PDB entry 6AM0 | X-ray diffraction, 2.84 A resolution | chains A and D of the 8 polymer chains in the assembly

# Chain A
Name: KLLA0F23980p
Organism: Kluyveromyces lactis (strain ATCC 8585 / CBS 2359 / DSM 70799 / NBRC 1267 / NRRL Y-1140 / WM37)
UniProt: Q6CIU1 (Q6CIU1_KLULA); residue numbers follow UniProt; this construct covers 1-275
Amino-acid sequence (275 residues; numbered 1 to 275; the number before each row is that of its first residue):
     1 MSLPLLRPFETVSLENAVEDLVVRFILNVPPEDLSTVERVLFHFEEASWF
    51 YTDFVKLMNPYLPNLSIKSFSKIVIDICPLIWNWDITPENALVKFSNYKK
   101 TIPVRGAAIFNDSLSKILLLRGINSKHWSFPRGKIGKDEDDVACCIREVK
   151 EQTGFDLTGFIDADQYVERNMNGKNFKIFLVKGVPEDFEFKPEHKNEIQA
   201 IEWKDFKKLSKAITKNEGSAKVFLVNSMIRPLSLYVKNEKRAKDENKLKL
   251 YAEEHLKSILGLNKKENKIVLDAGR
Not modelled in the structure: 1, 218-219, 264-275
Differences from the reference sequence: engineered mutation Gln152 (Glu in Q6CIU1)
Metal / ion sites: Mg2+ near Glu148 (its only coordinating residue here)
Ligand contacts: 6VQ ([[(2R,3S,4R,5R)-5-(2-azanyl-7-methyl-6-oxidanylidene-3H-purin-7-ium-9-yl)-3,4-bis(oxidanyl)oxolan-2-yl]methoxy-sulfanyl-phosphoryl] [[[(2R,3S,4R,5R)-5-(2-azanyl-7-methyl-6-oxidanylidene-3H-purin-7-ium-9-yl)-3,4-bis(oxidanyl)oxolan-2-yl]methoxy-sulfanyl-phosphoryl]oxy-oxidanyl-phosphoryl] hydrogen phosphate): Trp49, Thr52, Asp53, Lys99, Val104, Lys126, His127, Arg132, Lys134, Lys174, Phe176, His194, Lys195, Asn196, Glu197, Phe223
From the paper describing this entry:
  - mutagenesis - R39A, I102G: abolished catalytic activity with KLLA0A01474p
  - binding site for 6VQ: Trp49, Lys99, Arg132, Lys134, Phe223
  - catalytic residues: Lys134 (proposed by the authors, not directly observed)
  - Mg2+ coordination: Glu148
  - specificity-determining residues: Phe223
  - conformationally variable residues (domain motion): Phe223

# Chain D
Name: KLLA0A11308p
Organism: Kluyveromyces lactis (strain ATCC 8585 / CBS 2359 / DSM 70799 / NBRC 1267 / NRRL Y-1140 / WM37)
UniProt: Q6CX48 (Q6CX48_KLULA); residue numbers follow UniProt; this construct covers 1-66
Amino-acid sequence (66 residues; each row starts with the number of its first residue):
     1 MLNFKGYQIEIELKDGKRITGTLKQVSPKSLTLTDAVFQDGGVSPVFKIK
    51 ADKLYDLKVLKLPPNA
Not modelled in the structure: 66

# How chain A and chain D interact
Residue-residue contacts (16; chain A residue first):
  Leu248(A) - Leu62(D)  hydrophobic
  Lys249(A) - Val59(D)
  Lys249(A) - Leu60(D)  hydrogen bond (side chain-backbone)
  Lys249(A) - Leu62(D)
  Ala252(A) - Tyr7(D)  hydrophobic
  Glu253(A) - Lys58(D)
  Glu253(A) - Val59(D)
  His255(A) - Phe4(D)
  Leu256(A) - Phe4(D)  hydrophobic
  Lys257(A) - Asp56(D)  salt bridge
  Lys257(A) - Leu57(D)
  Ile259(A) - Val26(D)  hydrophobic
  Ile259(A) - Ser27(D)
  Ile259(A) - Pro28(D)
  Leu260(A) - Val26(D)  hydrophobic
  Leu260(A) - Leu54(D)  hydrophobic
Also at the interface, not in a pair above, chain A (10 interface residues in all): Glu245
Also at the interface, not in a pair above, chain D (18 interface residues in all): Leu2, Ile9, Leu23, Leu31, Ala51, Lys61
From the paper, about this interface:
  - interface residues, chain A: Ala252(A)

# In short
Chain A and chain D form an interface of 10 and 18 residues respectively, with 1 hydrogen bond and 1 salt
bridge. Among the polar pairs are Lys257(A)-Asp56(D) and Lys249(A)-Leu60(D). Chain A binds compound 6VQ. The
paper reports the catalytic residue Lys134(A); R39A and I102G of chain A abolish catalytic activity with
KLLA0A01474p.
Chain A is KLLA0F23980p and chain D is KLLA0A11308p, both from Kluyveromyces lactis (strain ATCC 8585 / CBS
2359 / DSM 70799 / NBRC 1267 / NRRL Y-1140 / WM37); the structure, Crystal structure of K. lactis
Edc1-Dcp1-Dcp2-Edc3 decapping complex with synthetic cap substrate analog, was determined by X-ray
diffraction.
